PDB entry 4HRC | X-ray diffraction, 2.80 A resolution | chains B and C of the 28 polymer chains in the assembly

[Chain B]
Name: Proteasome component Y13
From: Saccharomyces cerevisiae
Notes: EC 3.4.25.1
UniProtKB: P23638 (PSA4_YEAST); residues 1-244 here correspond to UniProt positions 2-245 (UniProt number = residue number + 1)
Amino-acid sequence (244 residues; each row starts with the number of its first residue):
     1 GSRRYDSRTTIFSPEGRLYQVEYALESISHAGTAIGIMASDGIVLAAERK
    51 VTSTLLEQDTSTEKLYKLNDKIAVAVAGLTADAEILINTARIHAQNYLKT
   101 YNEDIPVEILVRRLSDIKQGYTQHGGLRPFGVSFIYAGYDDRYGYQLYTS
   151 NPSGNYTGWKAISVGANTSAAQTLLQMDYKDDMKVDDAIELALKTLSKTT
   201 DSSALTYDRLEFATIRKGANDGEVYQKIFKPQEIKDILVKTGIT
Swiss-Prot annotation at these positions:
  - cross-link (Glycyl lysine isopeptide (Lys-Gly)): Lys99 (interchain with G-Cter in ubiquitin), Lys198 (interchain with G-Cter in ubiquitin), Lys230 (interchain with G-Cter in ubiquitin)

[Chain C]
Name: Proteasome component PRE6
From: Saccharomyces cerevisiae
Notes: EC 3.4.25.1
UniProtKB: P40303 (PSA7_YEAST); residues 1-241 here correspond to UniProt positions 3-243 (UniProt number = residue number + 2)
Amino-acid sequence (241 residues; each row starts with the number of its first residue):
     1 GYDRALSIFSPDGHIFQVEYALEAVKRGTCAVGVKGKNCVVLGCERRSTL
    51 KLQDTRITPSKVSKIDSHVVLSFSGLNADSRILIEKARVEAQSHRLTLED
   101 PVTVEYLTRYVAGVQQRYTQSGGVRPFGVSTLIAGFDPRDDEPKLYQTEP
   151 SGIYSSWSAQTIGRNSKTVREFLEKNYDRKEPPATVEECVKLTVRSLLEV
   201 VQTGAKNIEITVVKPDSDIVALSSEEINQYVTQIEQEKQEQ
Swiss-Prot annotation at these positions:
  - modified residue: Thr58 (Phosphothreonine)

[Chain B / chain C interface]
Residue-residue contacts - 74 pairs, chain B then chain C:
  Arg3(B) with Arg4(C), hydrogen bond (backbone-side chain)
  Asp6(B) with Tyr2(C), hydrogen bond; Arg4(C), salt bridge
  Arg8(B) with Arg4(C)
  Thr10(B) with Leu6(C); Arg125(C)
  Ile11(B) with Gln17(C)
  Phe12(B) with Gln17(C), hydrogen bond (backbone-side chain); Tyr20(C), hydrophobic; Ala21(C), hydrophobic; Leu76(C), hydrophobic; Arg125(C); Pro126(C); Gly128(C)
  Ser13(B) with Tyr20(C)
  Pro14(B) with Tyr20(C), hydrophobic; Glu23(C)
  Glu15(B) with Glu23(C); Arg27(C), hydrogen bond (backbone-side chain)
  Gly16(B) with Tyr20(C); Ala24(C); Arg27(C), hydrogen bond (backbone-side chain)
  Arg17(B) with Arg27(C)
  Leu18(B) with Arg125(C)
  Met38(B) with Asp54(C); Arg56(C)
  Glu108(B) with Ile57(C)
  Arg112(B) with Arg81(C)
  Ser115(B) with Arg81(C), hydrogen bond (backbone-side chain)
  Asp116(B) with Arg81(C), salt bridge
  Gln119(B) with Ala78(C); Asp79(C); Ile82(C)
  Thr122(B) with Arg125(C), hydrogen bond (backbone-side chain)
  Gln123(B) with Tyr118(C); Gly123(C); Val124(C); Arg125(C), hydrogen bond (backbone-backbone); Phe127(C)
  His124(B) with Gly123(C); Val124(C)
  Gly125(B) with Tyr2(C); Gly123(C)
  Gly126(B) with Tyr2(C)
  Tyr143(B) with Arg56(C), hydrogen bond (backbone-side chain); Ile57(C), hydrophobic
  Tyr145(B) with Arg56(C)
  Gln146(B) with Ile57(C)
  Leu147(B) with Ile57(C)
  Tyr148(B) with Ile57(C)
  Ser153(B) with Ala78(C)
  Gly154(B) with Ala78(C); Arg81(C), hydrogen bond (backbone-side chain)
  Asn155(B) with Asn77(C); Ala78(C)
  Tyr156(B) with Pro59(C); Arg81(C)
  Thr157(B) with Thr58(C)
  Gly158(B) with Gln53(C); Asp54(C), hydrogen bond (backbone-backbone); Ile57(C); Thr58(C), hydrogen bond (backbone-side chain)
  Trp159(B) with Leu50(C), hydrophobic; Leu52(C); Gln53(C); Asp54(C)
  Lys160(B) with Leu52(C), hydrogen bond (backbone-backbone); Gln53(C)
  Ala161(B) with Leu52(C)
  Gln172(B) with Leu50(C); Leu52(C)
  Leu175(B) with Leu52(C), hydrophobic
  Gln176(B) with Lys51(C); Leu52(C)
Also at the interface, not in a pair above, chain B (41 interface residues in all): Tyr179

[Overview]
41 residues of chain B face 31 of chain C across their interface, with 13 hydrogen bonds and 2 salt bridges.
Polar pairs include Asp6(B)-Arg4(C), Asp116(B)-Arg81(C) and Arg3(B)-Arg4(C).
Chain B is Proteasome component Y13 and chain C is Proteasome component PRE6, both from Saccharomyces
cerevisiae; the structure, Crystal structure of yeast 20S proteasome in complex with epoxyketone carmaphycin
analogue 3, was determined by X-ray diffraction, deposited together with 4LTC, 4HNP and 4HRD.
